PDB entry 6WPI | X-ray diffraction, 3.02 A resolution | chains A and B

# Chain A
Name: Nucleolar protein 9
Source organism: Saccharomyces cerevisiae (strain ATCC 204508 / S288c)
UniProt: P47077 (NOP9_YEAST); aligned to UniProt positions 46-645 over residues 46-645
Amino-acid sequence (591 residues; row label = number of the first residue in the row; note: 9 numbers in that range are skipped by the numbering (no residue carries them; nothing is unmodelled there)):
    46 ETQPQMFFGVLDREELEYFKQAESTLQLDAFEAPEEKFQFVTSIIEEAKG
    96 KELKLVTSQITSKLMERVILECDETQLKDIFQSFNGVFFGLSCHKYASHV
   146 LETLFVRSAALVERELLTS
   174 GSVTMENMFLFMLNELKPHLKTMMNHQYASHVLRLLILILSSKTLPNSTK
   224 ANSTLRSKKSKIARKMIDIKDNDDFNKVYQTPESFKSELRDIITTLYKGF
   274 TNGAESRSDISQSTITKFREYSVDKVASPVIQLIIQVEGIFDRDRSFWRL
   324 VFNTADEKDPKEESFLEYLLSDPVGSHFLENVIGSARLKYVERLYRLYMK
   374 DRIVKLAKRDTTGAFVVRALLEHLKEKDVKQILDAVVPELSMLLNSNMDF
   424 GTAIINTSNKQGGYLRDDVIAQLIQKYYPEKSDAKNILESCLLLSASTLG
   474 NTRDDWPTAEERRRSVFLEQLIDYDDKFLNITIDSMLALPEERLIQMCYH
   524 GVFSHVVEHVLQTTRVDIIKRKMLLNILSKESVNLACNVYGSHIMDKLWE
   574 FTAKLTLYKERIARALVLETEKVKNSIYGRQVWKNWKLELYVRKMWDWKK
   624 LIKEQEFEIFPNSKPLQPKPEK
Disordered / not traced: 46, 220-250, 635-645
Construct notes: linker (164, 174-175); conflict Thr430 (Ala in P47077)
Small-molecule neighbours: 3,3',3''-phosphanetriyltripropanoic acid (TCE): Lys216, Gln309, Gly312, Ile313, Arg316, Arg318, Arg360
What the authors report for this chain:
  - binding site for the 47-nt RNA strand (chain B): Phe52, Gln104, Lys140, Gln604
  - conformationally variable residues (domain motion): Ala75, Ile600

# Chain B
Molecule: 47-nt RNA strand
Sequence (47 nucleotides; each row starts with the number of its first residue; numbers below 1 keep their minus sign (G-1 is residue -1)):
    -1 GGUAAUAAUUUUGAAAAUGCUAAGGAUGAAAGUCUAUGCGUUUCAAC
Disordered / not traced: -1 to 1, 5-8

# How chain A and chain B interact
Pairs across the interface (21):
  Phe52(A) - A12(B)  stacking on the base
  Gln104(A) - G11(B)  hydrogen bond to the base
  Gln104(A) - A13(B)  hydrogen bond to the phosphate
  Ile105(A) - A13(B)  sugar contact
  Lys140(A) - U10(B)  hydrogen bond to the base
  Lys140(A) - G11(B)  hydrogen bond to the sugar
  Tyr141(A) - G11(B)  sugar contact
  Tyr201(A) - U10(B)  sugar contact
  His528(A) - A3(B)  hydrogen bond to the base
  Glu531(A) - A3(B)  hydrogen bond to the base
  Val562(A) - A3(B)  sugar contact
  Tyr563(A) - A3(B)  base contact
  Tyr563(A) - U4(B)  hydrogen bond to the phosphate
  Ser565(A) - A2(B)  base contact
  His566(A) - A2(B)  hydrogen bond to the base
  His566(A) - A3(B)  stacking on the base
  Asp569(A) - A2(B)  base contact
  Tyr601(A) - A2(B)  phosphate contact
  Tyr601(A) - A3(B)  hydrogen bond to the phosphate
  Gln604(A) - A2(B)  base contact
  Asn608(A) - A2(B)  hydrogen bond to the base
Interface residues without a listed pair, chain A (19 interface residues in all): Thr102, Ser527, Ile600

# Summary
19 residues of chain A face 7 of chain B across their interface; the contacts include 10 hydrogen bonds and 2
aromatic stacking contacts. Among the polar pairs are Gln104(A)-G11(B), Lys140(A)-U10(B) and His528(A)-A3(B).
The paper reports a binding site for the 47-nt RNA strand (chain B) at Phe52(A), Gln104(A) and Lys140(A) among
others; conformational variability at Ala75(A) and Ile600(A).
Chain A is Nucleolar protein 9 (Saccharomyces cerevisiae (strain ATCC 204508 / S288c)) and chain B is a 47-nt
RNA strand; the structure, Crystal structure of Nop9 in complex with ITS1 RNA, was determined by X-ray
diffraction.
